PDB entry 6J6N | electron microscopy, 3.86 A resolution | chains d and E of the 41 polymer chains in the assembly

[Chain d]
Name: Pre-mRNA-splicing factor CLF1
Organism: Saccharomyces cerevisiae S288c
UniProtKB: Q12309 (CLF1_YEAST); residue numbers follow UniProt; this construct covers 1-687
Sequence (687 residues; row label = number of the first residue in the row):
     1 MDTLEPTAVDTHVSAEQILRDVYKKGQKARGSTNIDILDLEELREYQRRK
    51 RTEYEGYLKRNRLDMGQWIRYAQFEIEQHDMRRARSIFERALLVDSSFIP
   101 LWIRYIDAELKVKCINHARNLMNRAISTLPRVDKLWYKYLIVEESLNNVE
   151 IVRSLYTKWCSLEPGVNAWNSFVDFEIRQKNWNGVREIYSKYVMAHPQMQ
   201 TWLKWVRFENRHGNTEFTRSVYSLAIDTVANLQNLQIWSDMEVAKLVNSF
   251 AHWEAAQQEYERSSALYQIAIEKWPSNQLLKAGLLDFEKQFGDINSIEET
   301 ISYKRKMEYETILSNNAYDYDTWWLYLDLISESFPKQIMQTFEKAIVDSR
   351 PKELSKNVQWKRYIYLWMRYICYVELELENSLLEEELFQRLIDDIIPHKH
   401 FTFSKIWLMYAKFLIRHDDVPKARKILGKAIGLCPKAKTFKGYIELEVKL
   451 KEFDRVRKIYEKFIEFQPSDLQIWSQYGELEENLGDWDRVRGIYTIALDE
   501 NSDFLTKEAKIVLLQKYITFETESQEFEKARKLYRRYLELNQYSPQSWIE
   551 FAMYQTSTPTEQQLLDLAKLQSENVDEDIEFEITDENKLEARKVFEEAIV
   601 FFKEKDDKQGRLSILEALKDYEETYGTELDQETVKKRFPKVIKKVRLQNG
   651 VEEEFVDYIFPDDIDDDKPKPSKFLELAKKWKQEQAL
Not modelled in the structure: 1-35, 351, 371-373, 387, 403-404, 421, 440-444, 461, 476-479, 496, 513, 527-530, 549-553, 572-574, 594, 618-619, 637-687

[Chain E]
Molecule: U6 snRNA
Organism: Saccharomyces cerevisiae S288c
Sequence (112 nucleotides; numbered 1 to 112; the number before each row is that of its first residue):
     1 GUUCGCGAAGUAACCCUUCGUGGACAUUUGGUCAAUUUGAAACAAUACAG
    51 AGAUGAUCAGCAGUUCCCCUGCAUAAGGAUGAACCGUUUUACAAAGAGAU
   101 UUAUUUCGUUUU
Not modelled in the structure: 104-112
Ion coordination: Mg2+ site 1: G60, U80; Mg2+ site 2: C61, G77; Mg2+ site 3: G78, U80; Mg2+ site 4 near G81 (its only coordinating residue here)
What the authors report for this chain:
  - Mg2+ coordination: G60, G78, U80

[Interface between chain d and chain E]
Pairs across the interface (22; chain d residue first):
  Glu53(d) - G86(E)  hydrogen bond to the base
  Tyr57(d) - C85(E)  phosphate contact
  Tyr57(d) - G86(E)  stacking on the base
  Lys59(d) - U65(E)  sugar contact
  Lys59(d) - C66(E)  base contact
  Lys59(d) - C67(E)  phosphate contact
  Arg60(d) - U64(E)  hydrogen bond to the sugar
  Arg60(d) - A83(E)  hydrogen bond to the sugar
  Arg60(d) - C84(E)  hydrogen bond to the sugar
  Gln67(d) - G86(E)  base contact
  Gln67(d) - U87(E)  base contact
  Arg70(d) - U87(E)  hydrogen bond to the base
  Arg70(d) - U88(E)  sugar contact
  Arg70(d) - U89(E)  phosphate contact
  Ile99(d) - A91(E)  base contact
  Pro100(d) - A91(E)  phosphate contact
  Arg104(d) - U90(E)  salt bridge to the phosphate
  Arg104(d) - A91(E)  salt bridge to the phosphate
  Lys111(d) - U90(E)  hydrogen bond to the base
  Val132(d) - A91(E)  base contact
  Lys134(d) - A91(E)  phosphate contact
  Lys134(d) - C92(E)  salt bridge to the phosphate
Also at the interface, not in a pair above, chain d (15 interface residues in all): Tyr54, Arg90, Ile103

[In short]
The interface between chain d and chain E involves 15 residues on one side and 14 on the other; the contacts
include 6 hydrogen bonds, 3 salt bridges and 1 aromatic stacking contact. Polar contacts include
Glu53(d)-G86(E), Arg70(d)-U87(E) and Lys111(d)-U90(E). From the paper: Mg2+ coordination by G60(E), G78(E) and
U80(E).
Here chain d is Pre-mRNA-splicing factor CLF1 and chain E is U6 snRNA, both from Saccharomyces cerevisiae
S288c. Entry 6J6N (Cryo-EM structure of the yeast B*-b1 complex at an average resolution of 3.86 angstrom) was
determined by electron microscopy together with 6J6G, 6J6H and 6J6Q from the same study.
